PDB entry 9G40 | electron microscopy, 4.30 A resolution (low resolution: residue-level contacts below are approximate; hydrogen-bond / salt-bridge calls are withheld) | chains F and G of the 5 polymer chains in the assembly

== Chain F ==
Name: Gamma-tubulin complex component 3
From: Sus scrofa
UniProtKB: F1RN46 (F1RN46_PIG); numbering as in UniProt (aligned over 1-910)
Amino-acid sequence (910 residues; numbered 1 to 910; the number before each row is that of its first residue):
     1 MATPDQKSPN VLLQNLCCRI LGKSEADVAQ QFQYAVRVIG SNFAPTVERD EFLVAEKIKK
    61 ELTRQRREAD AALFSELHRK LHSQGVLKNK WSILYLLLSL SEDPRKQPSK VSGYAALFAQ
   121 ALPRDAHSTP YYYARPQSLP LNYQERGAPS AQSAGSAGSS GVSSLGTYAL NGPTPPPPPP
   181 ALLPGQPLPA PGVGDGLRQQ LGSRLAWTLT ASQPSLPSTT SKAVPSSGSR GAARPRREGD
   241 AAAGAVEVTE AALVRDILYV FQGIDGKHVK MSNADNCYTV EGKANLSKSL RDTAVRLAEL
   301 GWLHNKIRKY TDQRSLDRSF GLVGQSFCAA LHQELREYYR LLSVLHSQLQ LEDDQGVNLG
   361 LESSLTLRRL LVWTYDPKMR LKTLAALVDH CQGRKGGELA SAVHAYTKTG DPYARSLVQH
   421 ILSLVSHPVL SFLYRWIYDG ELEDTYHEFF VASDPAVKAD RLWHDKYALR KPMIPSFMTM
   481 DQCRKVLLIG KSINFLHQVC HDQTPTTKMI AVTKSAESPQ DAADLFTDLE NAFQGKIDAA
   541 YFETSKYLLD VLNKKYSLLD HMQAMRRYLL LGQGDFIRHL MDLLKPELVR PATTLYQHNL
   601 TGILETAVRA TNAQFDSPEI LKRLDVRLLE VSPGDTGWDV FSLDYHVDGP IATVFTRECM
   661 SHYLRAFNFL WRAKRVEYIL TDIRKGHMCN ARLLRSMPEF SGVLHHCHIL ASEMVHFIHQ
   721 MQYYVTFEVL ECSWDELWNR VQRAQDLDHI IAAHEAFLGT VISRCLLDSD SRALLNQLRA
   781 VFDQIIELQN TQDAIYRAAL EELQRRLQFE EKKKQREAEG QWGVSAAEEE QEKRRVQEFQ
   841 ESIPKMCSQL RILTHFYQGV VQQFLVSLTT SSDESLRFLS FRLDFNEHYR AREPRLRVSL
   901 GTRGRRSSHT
Disordered / not traced: 1-247, 352-363, 507-527, 898-910

== Chain G ==
Name: Gamma-tubulin complex component
From: Sus scrofa
UniProtKB: A0A480VJI0 (A0A480VJI0_PIG); numbering as in UniProt (aligned over 1-905)
Amino-acid sequence (905 residues; numbered 1 to 905; the number before each row is that of its first residue):
     1 MSEFRIHHDV NELLSLLRVH GGDGAEVYID LLQKNRTPYV TTTVSAHSAK VKIAEFSRTP
    61 EDFLKKYDEL KSKNTRNLDP LVYLLSKLME DRETLQYLQQ NAKERAELAA SAAASSTASF
   121 GASATASKIS MQELEELRKQ LGSVATGPTW QQSLELTRKM LRDKQSKKNS GQRLPVLPAW
   181 VYERPALLGD FLPGTGGSAD TAVPIGSLPL ASQEAAVVED LLYVLVGVDG RYISAQPLTG
   241 RQGRTFLVDP NLDLSIRELV SRILPVAASY STVTRFIEEK SSFEYGQVNH ALAAAMRTLV
   301 KEYLVLVTQL EQLQRQGLLS LQKLWFYIQP AMRSLDILAS LATSVDKGEC IGGATLSLLH
   361 DRSFSYTGDS QAQELCLHLT KAASTPYFEI LEKWIYRGII DDPYSEFMVE EHELRKEKIQ
   421 EDYNDKYWDQ RYTVVQRQIP SFLQKMAGKV LSTGKYLNVV RECGHDVTCP VAKEVVYTLK
   481 ERAYVEQIEK AFSYASKVLL DFLMGEKELL AHLRSIKRYF LMDQGDFFVH FMDLTEEELK
   541 KPVDDITPTR LEALLELALR MSTANTDPFK DDLKIDLMPH DLITQLLRVL AIETQQEKAM
   601 VHADPTELTL SGLEAFSFDY VVTWPLSLII NRKALTRYQM LFRHMFYCKH VERQLCSVWI
   661 SNKAAKRFSL HSAKWFAGAF TLRQRMLNFV QNIQSYMMFE VMEPTWHVLE QNLRSASNID
   721 DVLGHHASFL DNCLKDCMLT NPELLRVFSK LMSVCVMFTN CLQRFTQSMK LDSELGHPAL
   781 EPGAMLGPPT EAERAEERAR KELARKCLAE HVDAPQLASS FEATITKFDK NFSAHLLDLL
   841 ARLSIYSTSD CEHGMASVIS RLDFNGFYTE RLERLSAERS QKAAPPVPGP RGPPALVPRV
   901 AVTAQ
Disordered / not traced: 1, 117-146, 193-202, 774-814, 880-905

== Interface between chain F and chain G ==
Pairs across the interface (30; chain F residue first):
  Arg255(F) with Leu210(G); Gln213(G); Ile256(G)
  Tyr259(F) with Ser255(G); Ile256(G); Gln322(G)
  Gln262(F) with Arg262(G); Trp325(G)
  Ile264(F) with Ser255(G); Arg262(G)
  Asp265(F) with Ser255(G)
  Ser326(F) with Gly368(G)
  Ala329(F) with Asp369(G)
  Arg336(F) with Phe326(G)
  Tyr339(F) with Trp325(G)
  Arg340(F) with Phe326(G)
  Ser343(F) with Gln322(G); Phe326(G)
  His346(F) with Ser320(G); Gln322(G)
  Asp439(F) with Glu481(G)
  Glu443(F) with Phe364(G)
  His447(F) with Ser45(G)
  Pro455(F) with Val44(G)
  Gln503(F) with Arg482(G)
  Thr504(F) with Arg482(G)
  Pro505(F) with Arg482(G)
  Tyr596(F) with Thr848(G)
  His598(F) with Cys851(G); Glu852(G)
Also at the interface, not in a pair above, chain F (29 interface residues in all): His304, Arg308, Leu322, Gln325, His332, Glu441, Thr445, Thr506
Also at the interface, not in a pair above, chain G (29 interface residues in all): His47, Tyr83, Glu258, Leu259, Leu321, Lys323, Gln329, Arg333, Ser365, Thr367

== Summary ==
The chain F/chain G interface involves 29 residues from each chain.
Chain F is Gamma-tubulin complex component 3 and chain G is Gamma-tubulin complex component, both from Sus
scrofa; the structure, Structure of the Position 7 CMG-decorated gamma-Tubulin Ring Complex from Pig Brain,
was determined by electron microscopy together with 9G3X, 9G3Y and 9G3Z from the same study.
